3MLV - chains L and H of the 3 polymer chains in the assembly; structure by X-ray diffraction, 2.48 A resolution.

# Chain L
Name: Human monoclonal anti-HIV-1 gp120 V3 antibody 2557 Fab light chain
Source organism: Homo sapiens
Notes: antibody fragment or engineered binder
Chain sequence (219 residues; numbered 1 to 213 plus 7 insertion-coded residues; 1 number in that range is skipped by the numbering (no residue carries it; nothing is unmodelled there); the number before each row is that of its first residue; a row labelled like 95A-95F holds insertion residues (95A, then the next letters in order)):
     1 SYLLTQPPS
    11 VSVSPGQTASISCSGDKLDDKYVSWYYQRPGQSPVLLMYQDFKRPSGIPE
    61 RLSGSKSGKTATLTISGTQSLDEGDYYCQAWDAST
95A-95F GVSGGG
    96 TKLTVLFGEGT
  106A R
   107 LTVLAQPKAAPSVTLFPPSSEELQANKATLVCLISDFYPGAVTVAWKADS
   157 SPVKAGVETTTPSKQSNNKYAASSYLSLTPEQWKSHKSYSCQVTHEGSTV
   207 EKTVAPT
Unresolved in the structure: 1
Disulfides: Cys23-Cys88, Cys138-Cys197

# Chain H
Name: Human monoclonal anti-HIV-1 gp120 V3 antibody 2557 Fab heavy chain
Source organism: Homo sapiens
Notes: antibody fragment or engineered binder
Chain sequence (226 residues; row label = number of the first residue in the row; a row labelled like 82A-82C holds insertion residues (82A, then the next letters in order)):
     1 EVQLVESGGEVKQPGQSLKISCKSSGYNFLDSWIGWVRQIPGKGLEWIGI
    51 IY
   52A P
    53 DDSDAHYSPSFEGQVTMSVDKSISTAYLQW
82A-82C TTL
    83 QASDTGKYFCTRLYLFEG
100A-100G AQSSNAF
   101 DLWGQGTMILVSSGTTKGPSVFPLAPSSKSTSGGTAALGCLVKDYFPEPV
   151 TVSWNSGALTSGVHTFPAVLQSSGLYSLSSVVTVPSSSLGTQTYICNVNH
   201 KPSNTKVDKKVEPKS
Unresolved in the structure: 129-133
Disulfides: Cys22-Cys92, Cys140-Cys196

# Interface between chain L and chain H
Pairs across the interface (66; chain L residue first):
  Tyr32(L) with Gln100B(H), hydrogen bond; Ser100D(H)
  Ser34(L) with Ala100F(H)
  Tyr36(L) with Ala100F(H); Phe100G(H), hydrogen bond (side chain-backbone); Trp103(H)
  Gln38(L) with Gln39(H), hydrogen bond; Phe91(H)
  Gly41(L) with Lys89(H), hydrogen bond (backbone-side chain)
  Ser43(L) with Trp103(H); Gly104(H), hydrogen bond (side chain-backbone); Gln105(H)
  Pro44(L) with Trp103(H)
  Leu46(L) with Ala100F(H), hydrophobic; Phe100G(H); Asp101(H)
  Tyr49(L) with Phe98(H); Ser100D(H); Ala100F(H), hydrophobic
  Gln50(L) with Gln100B(H), hydrogen bond (side chain-backbone); Ser100D(H), hydrogen bond
  Tyr87(L) with Gln39(H); Lys43(H); Gly44(H); Leu45(H)
  Trp91(L) with Ile50(H), hydrophobic; Leu95(H), hydrophobic
  Thr96(L) with His58(H)
  Lys97(L) with His58(H)
  Leu98(L) with Trp47(H); His58(H), hydrogen bond (backbone-side chain)
  Thr99(L) with Trp47(H)
  Val100(L) with Trp47(H); Phe100G(H), hydrophobic
  Phe102(L) with Leu45(H)
  Glu104(L) with Gly44(H)
  Thr120(L) with Ser127(H)
  Phe122(L) with Leu124(H); Ala125(H); Ser127(H); Ala137(H)
  Ser125(L) with Phe122(H); Pro123(H)
  Glu127(L) with Phe122(H); Pro123(H)
  Glu128(L) with Phe122(H)
  Thr135(L) with Leu141(H); Lys143(H), hydrogen bond
  Val137(L) with Ser179(H)
  Leu139(L) with Val181(H), hydrophobic
  Glu164(L) with Val169(H); Leu170(H)
  Thr166(L) with Pro167(H); Val169(H)
  Ser169(L) with His164(H), hydrogen bond; Pro167(H)
  Lys170(L) with His164(H)
  Ala177(L) with Phe166(H)
  Ala178(L) with Phe166(H)
  Ser179(L) with Phe166(H)
  Tyr181(L) with Leu141(H), hydrophobic; Val169(H), hydrophobic; Leu178(H); Ser179(H), hydrogen bond
  Ser183(L) with Lys143(H), hydrogen bond
  Thr213(L) with Lys214(H), hydrogen bond
Interface residues without a listed pair, chain L (42 interface residues in all): Gln89, Leu121, Thr165, Thr167, Gln171
Interface residues without a listed pair, chain H (49 interface residues in all): Val37, Glu46, Ala57, Tyr59, Glu64, Ser100C, Asn100E, Gly106, Leu138, Ala168, Gln171, Ser172, Ser177

# Summary
The interface between chain L and chain H involves 42 residues on one side and 49 on the other, with 13
hydrogen bonds. Polar contacts include Tyr32(L)-Gln100B(H), Tyr36(L)-Phe100G(H) and Gln38(L)-Gln39(H).
Chain L is Human monoclonal anti-HIV-1 gp120 V3 antibody 2557 Fab light chain and chain H is Human monoclonal
anti-HIV-1 gp120 V3 antibody 2557 Fab heavy chain, both from Homo sapiens; the structure, Crystal structure of
anti-HIV-1 V3 Fab 2557 in complex with an NOF V3 peptide, was determined by X-ray diffraction together with
3MLR, 3MLS, 3MLT, 3MLU, 3MLW, 3MLY and 3MLZ from the same study.
